PDB entry 5SWZ | X-ray diffraction, 2.65 A resolution | chains A and E of the 5 polymer chains in the assembly

[Chain A]
Protein: H-2 class I histocompatibility antigen, D-B alpha chain
Organism: Mus musculus
Reference sequence: P01899 (HA11_MOUSE); residues 1-280 here correspond to UniProt positions 25-304 (UniProt number = residue number + 24)
Chain sequence (280 residues; each row starts with the number of its first residue):
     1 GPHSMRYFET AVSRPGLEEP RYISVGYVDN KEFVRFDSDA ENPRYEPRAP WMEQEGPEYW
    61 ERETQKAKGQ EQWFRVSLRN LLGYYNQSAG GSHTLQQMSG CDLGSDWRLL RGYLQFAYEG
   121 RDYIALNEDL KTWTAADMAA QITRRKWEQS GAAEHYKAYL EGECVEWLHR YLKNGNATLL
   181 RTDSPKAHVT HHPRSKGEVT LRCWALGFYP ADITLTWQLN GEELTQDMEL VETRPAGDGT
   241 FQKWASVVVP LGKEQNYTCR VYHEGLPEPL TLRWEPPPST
Not modelled in the structure: 278-280
Cystine bridges: Cys203-Cys259
What the authors report for this chain:
  - mutagenesis - K146A (Tm 41 degC): decreased stability

[Chain E]
Protein: NP1-B17 TCR beta chain
Organism: Mus musculus
Chain sequence (243 residues; numbered 1 to 256; 13 numbers in that range are skipped by the numbering (no residue carries them; nothing is unmodelled there); the number before each row is that of its first residue):
     1 DTTVKQNPRY KLARVGKPVN LICSQTMNHD T
    39 MYWYQKKPNQ APKLLLFYYD KIL
    66 NREADT
    73 FEKFQSSRPN N
    85 SFCSLYIGSA GLEYSAMYLC ASSRDLGRDT QYFGPGTRLT VLEDLKNVFP PEVAVFEPSE
   145 AEISHTQKAT LVCLATGFYP DHVELSWWVN GKEVHSGVCT DPQPLKEQPA LNDSRYALSS
   205 RLRVSATFWQ NPRNHFRCQV QFYGLSENDE WTQDRAKPVT QIVSAEAWGR AD
Not modelled in the structure: 1-2, 256
Cystine bridges: Cys23-Cys104, Cys157-Cys222
Metal / ion sites: Na+: Ser107, Gly111, Asp113
What the authors report for this chain:
  - mutagenesis - E74A: decreased signaling
  - mutagenesis - Y57A, N66A, R67A, L110A: abolished signaling

[How chain A and chain E interact]
Pairs across the interface (18):
  Gly69(A) - Ile60(E)
  Gln72(A) - Tyr57(E)
  Gln72(A) - Leu110(E)
  Trp73(A) - Ile60(E)
  Arg75(A) - Leu110(E)  hydrogen bond (side chain-backbone)
  Val76(A) - Phe55(E)  hydrophobic
  Val76(A) - Asn66(E)
  Val76(A) - Leu110(E)  hydrophobic
  Asn80(A) - Asn66(E)  hydrogen bond
  Ile142(A) - Phe73(E)
  Arg145(A) - Phe73(E)
  Lys146(A) - Arg67(E)  hydrogen bond (side chain-backbone)
  Lys146(A) - Phe73(E)
  Gln149(A) - Arg67(E)
  Gln149(A) - Phe73(E)
  Gln149(A) - Glu74(E)
  Gln149(A) - Gln77(E)
  Ser150(A) - Arg67(E)
Interface residues without a listed pair, chain A (13 interface residues in all): Glu18, Tyr84
Interface residues without a listed pair, chain E (13 interface residues in all): Leu61, Ala69, Phe76, Gly111
The authors on this interface:
  - specific contacts: Val76(A)-Asn66(E), Asn80(A)-Asn66(E), Lys146(A)-Arg67(E), Tyr57(E)-Gln72(A), Glu74(E)-Gln149(A), Phe76(E)-Gln149(A), Gln77(E)-Gln149(A), Leu110(E)-Arg75(A), Leu110(E)-Gln72(A), Leu110(E)-Val76(A)
  - interface residues, chain A: Ile142(A)
  - interface residues, chain E: Asn66(E)

[In short]
Chain A and chain E each contribute 13 residues to their interface; the contacts include 3 hydrogen bonds.
Polar pairs include Arg75(A)-Leu110(E), Asn80(A)-Asn66(E) and Lys146(A)-Arg67(E). The paper describes contacts
between Val76(A) and Asn66(E), Asn80(A) and Asn66(E) and Lys146(A) and Arg67(E) among others. From the paper:
Y57A, N66A and R67A of chain E, among others, abolish signaling; interface residues Ile142(A) and Asn66(E); 6
substitutions were tested in all.
Chain A is H-2 class I histocompatibility antigen, D-B alpha chain and chain E is NP1-B17 TCR beta chain, both
from Mus musculus; the structure, Crystal Structure of NP1-B17 TCR-H2Db-NP complex, was determined by X-ray
diffraction together with 5SWS from the same study.
